4R63 - chains A and P of the 4 polymer chains in the assembly; structure by X-ray diffraction, 1.85 A resolution.

Chain A:
Name: DNA polymerase beta
From: Homo sapiens
Notes: EC 2.7.7.7, 4.2.99.-
UniProt: P06746 (DPOLB_HUMAN); residues 1-335 here = UniProt positions 1-335
Chain sequence (335 residues; row label = number of the first residue in the row):
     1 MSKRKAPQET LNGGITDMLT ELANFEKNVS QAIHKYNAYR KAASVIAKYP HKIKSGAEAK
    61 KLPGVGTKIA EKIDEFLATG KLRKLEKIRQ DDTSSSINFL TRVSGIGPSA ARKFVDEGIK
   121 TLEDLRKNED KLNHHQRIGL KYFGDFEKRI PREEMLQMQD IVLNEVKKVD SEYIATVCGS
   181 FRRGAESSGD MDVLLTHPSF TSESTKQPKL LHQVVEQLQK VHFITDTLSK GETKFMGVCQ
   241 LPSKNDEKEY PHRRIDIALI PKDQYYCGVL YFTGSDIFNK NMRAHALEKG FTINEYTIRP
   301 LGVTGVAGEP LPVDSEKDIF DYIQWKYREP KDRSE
Disordered / not traced: 1-6, 205-206
Construct notes: engineered mutation Ala258 (Arg in P06746)
Swiss-Prot annotation at these positions:
  - region: Arg183 to Asp192 (DNA-binding)
  - active site: Lys72 (Nucleophile)
  - binding site (K(+)): Lys60, Leu62, Val65, Thr101, Val103, Ile106
  - binding site (Na(+)): Lys60, Leu62, Val65, Thr101, Val103, Ile106
  - binding site (dATP): Arg149, Ser180, Arg183, Gly189, Asp190
  - binding site (dCTP): Arg149, Ser180, Arg183, Gly189, Asp190
  - binding site (dGTP): Arg149, Ser180, Arg183, Gly189, Asp190, Asp192
  - binding site (dTTP): Arg149, Ser180, Arg183, Gly189, Asp190
  - binding site (Mg(2+)): Asp190, Asp192, Asp256
  - modified residue: Lys72 (N6-acetyllysine), Arg83 (Omega-N-methylarginine), Arg152 (Omega-N-methylarginine)
  - cross-link (Glycyl lysine isopeptide (Lys-Gly)): Lys41 (interchain with G-Cter in ubiquitin), Lys61 (interchain with G-Cter in ubiquitin), Lys81 (interchain with G-Cter in ubiquitin)
  - natural variant: Leu22 (L22P: Found in a gastric cancer sample; uncertain significance), Tyr39 (Y39C: Found in a gastric cancer sample; uncertain significance), Gly118 (G118V: Decreased DNA-directed DNA polymerase activity), Arg137 (R137Q: Decreased function in base-excision repair), Arg149 (R149I: Decreased DNA-directed DNA polymerase activity), Asp160 (D160N: Found in a gastric cancer sample; uncertain significance), Cys239 (C239R: Found in a gastric cancer sample; uncertain significance), Lys289 (K289M: Found in a colon cancer sample; uncertain significance), Asn294 (N294D: Found in a gastric cancer sample; uncertain significance), Glu295 (E295K: Found in a gastric cancer sample; uncertain significance)
  - mutagenesis: Phe25 (F25W: No effect on 5'-dRP lyase activity. Decreased ssDNA binding), His34 (H34G: Decreased 5'-dRP lyase activity. Decreased ssDNA binding), Lys35 (K35A: Decreased 5'-dRP lyase activity. Decreased ssDNA binding. Loss of 5'-dRP lyase activity; when associated with A-68 and A-72. Decreased ssDNA binding; when associated with A-68 and A-72 ...), Tyr39 (Y39F: No effect on 5'-dRP lyase activity; Y39Q: Abolishes DNA polymerase and 5'-dRP lyase activity), Lys41 (K41R: Abolishes ubiquitination; when associated with R-61 and R-81), Lys60 (K60A: Decreased 5'-dRP lyase activity. Decreased ssDNA binding), Lys61 (K61R: Abolishes ubiquitination; when associated with R-41 and R-81), Lys68 (K68A: No effect on 5'-dRP lyase activity. Decreased ssDNA binding. Loss of 5'-dRP lyase activity; when associated with A-35 and A-72. Decreased ssDNA binding; when associated with A-35 and A-72 ...), Glu71 (E71Q: No effect on 5'-dRP lyase activity. No effect on structure shown by circular dichroism. No effect on ssDNA binding), Lys72 (K72A: Severely reduced 5'-dRP lyase activity. Does not affect ssDNA binding. Loss of 5'-dRP lyase activity; when associated with A-35 and A-68. Decreased ssDNA binding ...), Glu75 (E75A: Slightly decreased 5'-dRP lyase activity. Decreased ssDNA binding. No effect on structure shown by circular dichroism), Lys81 (K81R: Abolishes ubiquitination; when associated with R-41 and R-61), 5 further mutagenesis entries in UniProt
Bound ions: Na+ site 1: Lys60, Leu62, Val65 (shared with 1 residue of chain D); Na+ site 2: Thr101, Val103, Ile106 (shared with DG9(P) of chain P); Na+ site 3 near Thr101 (its only coordinating residue here); Na+ site 4 near Ser171 (its only coordinating residue here)
Reported in the primary citation:
  - mutagenesis - D192A: abolished catalytic activity
  - mutagenesis - D192E (10,000-fold), Y296A: decreased catalytic activity
  - mutagenesis - R258A: increased catalytic activity
  - mutagenesis - R258A (5-fold): decreased binding to incoming nucleotide
  - mutagenesis - R258A: decreased stability
  - mutagenesis - R258A/F272A: decreased catalytic activity on dATP
  - mutagenesis - F272A: decreased catalytic activity on correct nucleotide
  - mutagenesis - E295A (>200-fold), E295K: decreased catalytic activity on correct insertion
  - catalytic residues: Asp190, Asp192 (citing earlier work)

Chain P:
Molecule: 10-nt DNA strand
Notes: fragment: Primer Strand
Sequence (10 nucleotides; numbered 1 to 10; the number before each row is that of its first residue):
     1 GCTGATGCGC
Bound ions: Na+: DG9 (shared with Thr101(A), Val103(A), Ile106(A) of chain A)

How chain A and chain P interact:
Pairs across the interface (15; chain A residue first):
  Val103(A) - DG9(P)  phosphate contact
  Ser104(A) - DG9(P)  phosphate contact
  Gly105(A) - DC8(P)  phosphate contact
  Gly105(A) - DG9(P)  hydrogen bond to the phosphate
  Ile106(A) - DG9(P)  phosphate contact
  Gly107(A) - DC8(P)  hydrogen bond to the phosphate
  Pro108(A) - DC8(P)  phosphate contact
  Ser109(A) - DG7(P)  phosphate contact
  Ser109(A) - DC8(P)  hydrogen bond to the phosphate
  Ala110(A) - DC8(P)  hydrogen bond to the phosphate
  His135(A) - DG9(P)  sugar contact
  Met236(A) - DG9(P)  phosphate contact
  Met236(A) - DC10(P)  sugar contact
  Arg254(A) - DC10(P)  salt bridge to the phosphate
  Asp256(A) - DC10(P)  sugar contact

Overview:
The interface between chain A and chain P involves 12 residues on one side and 4 on the other, with 4 hydrogen
bonds and 1 salt bridge. Polar contacts include Gly105(A)-DG9(P), Gly107(A)-DC8(P) and Ser109(A)-DC8(P). From
the paper: catalytic residues Asp190(A) and Asp192(A); D192E and Y296A of chain A reduce catalytic activity; 8
substitutions were tested in all.
Chain A is DNA polymerase beta (Homo sapiens) and chain P is a 10-nt DNA strand; the structure, Binary complex
crystal structure of R258A mutant of DNA polymerase Beta, was determined by X-ray diffraction, deposited
together with 4R64, 4R65 and 4R66.
